PDB entry 6WDS | electron microscopy, 2.90 A resolution | chains A and D of the 6 polymer chains in the assembly

# Chain A
Protein: viral protein 1
Organism: Enterovirus D68
Reference sequence: A0A097BW12 (A0A097BW12_9ENTO); residues 1-297 here correspond to UniProt positions 565-861 (UniProt number = residue number + 564)
Chain sequence (297 residues; row label = number of the first residue in the row):
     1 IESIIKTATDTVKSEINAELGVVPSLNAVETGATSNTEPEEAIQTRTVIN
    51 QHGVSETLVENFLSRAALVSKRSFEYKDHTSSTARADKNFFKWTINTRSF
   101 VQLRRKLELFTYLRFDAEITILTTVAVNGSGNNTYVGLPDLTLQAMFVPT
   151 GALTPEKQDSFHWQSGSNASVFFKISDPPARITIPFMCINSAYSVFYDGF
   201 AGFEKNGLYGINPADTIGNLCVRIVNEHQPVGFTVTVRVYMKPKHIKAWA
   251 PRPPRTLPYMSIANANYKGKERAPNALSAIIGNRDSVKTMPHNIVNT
Not modelled in the structure: 1, 130-132, 296-297

# Chain D
Protein: viral protein 4
Organism: Enterovirus D68
Reference sequence: A0A126D252 (A0A126D252_9ENTO); residues 1-68 here correspond to UniProt positions 2-69 (UniProt number = residue number + 1)
Chain sequence (68 residues; each row starts with the number of its first residue):
     1 GAQVTRQQTGTHENANIATNGSHITYNQINFYKDSYAASASKQDFSQDPS
    51 KFTEPVVEGLKAGAPVLK
Not modelled in the structure: 1-28, 59-68

# Chain A / chain D interface
Contacting residue pairs (33):
  Glu-2(A) / Ser-46(D)  hydrogen bond
  Glu-2(A) / Gln-47(D)
  Glu-2(A) / Asp-48(D)
  Glu-2(A) / Lys-51(D)  salt bridge
  Ser-3(A) / Phe-45(D)
  Ser-3(A) / Ser-46(D)
  Ser-3(A) / Gln-47(D)  hydrogen bond (backbone-backbone)
  Ile-4(A) / Phe-45(D)
  Ile-4(A) / Ser-46(D)
  Ile-5(A) / Phe-45(D)  hydrogen bond (backbone-backbone)
  Ile-5(A) / Gln-47(D)
  Lys-6(A) / Phe-45(D)
  Thr-31(A) / Val-56(D)
  Ala-33(A) / Thr-53(D)
  Thr-34(A) / Thr-53(D)  hydrogen bond (backbone-backbone)
  Ser-55(A) / Phe-45(D)
  Leu-58(A) / Asp-44(D)
  Glu-60(A) / Ala-40(D)
  Glu-60(A) / Ser-41(D)  hydrogen bond (side chain-backbone)
  Glu-60(A) / Lys-42(D)
  Asn-61(A) / Lys-42(D)
  Ser-64(A) / Ala-40(D)
  Asp-116(A) / Tyr-36(D)
  Thr-183(A) / Tyr-36(D)
  Pro-185(A) / Tyr-36(D)  hydrophobic
  Lys-244(A) / Tyr-36(D)
  Lys-244(A) / Ala-37(D)  hydrogen bond (side chain-backbone)
  Lys-244(A) / Ala-38(D)  hydrogen bond (side chain-backbone)
  His-245(A) / Tyr-36(D)  hydrogen bond (side chain-backbone)
  His-245(A) / Ala-38(D)  hydrogen bond (side chain-backbone)
  His-245(A) / Ser-39(D)
  His-245(A) / Ser-41(D)
  Pro-251(A) / Phe-52(D)
Also at the interface, not in a pair above, chain A (22 interface residues in all): Gly-32, Val-54, Ile-184
Also at the interface, not in a pair above, chain D (19 interface residues in all): Ser-35, Glu-54, Pro-55

# In short
Chain A and chain D form an interface of 22 and 19 residues respectively; the contacts include 9 hydrogen
bonds and 1 salt bridge. Polar pairs include Glu-2(A)/Lys-51(D), Glu-2(A)/Ser-46(D) and Glu-60(A)/Ser-41(D).
Chain A is viral protein 1 and chain D is viral protein 4, both from Enterovirus D68; the structure,
Enterovirus D68 in complex with human monoclonal antibody EV68-159, was determined by electron microscopy,
deposited together with 6WDT.
